Entry 8SAO (X-ray diffraction, 2.50 A resolution); this record covers chains A and B.

[Chain A]
Molecule: Class III lanthipeptide
Source organism: Bacillus thuringiensis serovar andalousiensis
UniProtKB: A0A7U1BAR4 (A0A7U1BAR4_BACTU); residues -28 to -16 here correspond to UniProt positions 1-13 (UniProt number = residue number + 29)
Amino-acid sequence (14 residues; row label = number of the first residue in the row; numbers below 1 keep their minus sign (Ala-29 is residue -29)):
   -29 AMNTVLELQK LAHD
Construct notes: expression tag (-29)

[Chain B]
Molecule: Class III lanthionine synthetase LanKC
Source organism: Bacillus thuringiensis serovar andalousiensis
UniProtKB: A0A6H0TJ16 (A0A6H0TJ16_BACTU); residue numbers follow UniProt; this construct covers 4-862
Amino-acid sequence (859 residues; row label = number of the first residue in the row):
     4 NMLYHRYLKP NSEYYKKIEV RGKDNIYELN DIPDTYAVFL DNESVWKHYH VKGSTLPEQG
    64 WKIHVTSSLE DSKDVLDKVA RLCIDKKIEF KHLKDKDSFM KMNSKNANRA SSGKFITIYP
   124 TNNEVFVELL EMISLAIQDF KKGPYILNDK RWKNSNVFYR YGGFKGIFNE HGEHCIRDKE
   184 GNLIKDQRNP FYQVPDFVKD FDDYLNTINN SGELENKGES RLGKYKIETA LSFSNAGGVY
   244 LATRKKDNLK VIIKEARPSA GLDGAAQDAL ARQKIEYDAL KKLKDVSGVV NLIEYFQEWE
   304 HYFLVEEFIE GRDLRQWIAQ EFPFFEDNNG MSNHIKDVKM ILLQLLDLID SMHNQGVAMG
   364 DLQPANIMVT EDLTVRIIDF ETAMPVNSDD RPAMLTTGFV SHEMKVSGAR DWFGFKRLVR
   424 YLALPVLTSE DLEGYLQYNH LNWIKENYGY EFYSFIVDLQ EKCDKRIKDY QTFIPKEINL
   484 NDQTSDFNLT SIINKLIIGV ESSLTNDERF INGDIRQFEM NGGKFNFLTG GSGAAFTLTK
   544 NKSSIAEVDK WIQSVLLDNL PLIEEDGLFT GKTGILALLY DKGYKEVVLN ELKILKDNIN
   604 QTDISIRSGL SGIGLFVISL YLETENKEYL KLAKDLERMI KLNRAKDKQL KVKDWMAVDI
   664 GVIDGLSGVS LFYSALYSVT QNQKYLEEAE VLIKEDLEST KKDDVTGVLQ TVDNKNRLLP
   724 YLSGGSIGVA ISIWFLNHVS GQDLYREEMN SILKLSKTRC TISGGLFDGA GSFLLIPSMV
   784 KNDKNREVIL NEVLNLLNIF LIEKNSYYVY PGQFSYRLAD DVYTGSSGII LALMGVIKGN
   844 PLYWLPLVNS DEFLARTKV
Unresolved in the structure: 24-28, 214-222
From the paper describing this entry:
  - mutagenesis - K65A, K94A, K108A, R163A, E279A, F770A: abolished catalytic activity
  - mutagenesis - H67A, K117A, D152A, R191A, K257A, R275A, E384A, R519A, D657A, D667A, S726A, F770A, D771A: decreased catalytic activity
  - catalytic residues: His67, Lys94, Lys108, Asp152 (by similarity / conservation)
  - catalytic residues: Arg519, Phe770, Asp771 (proposed by the authors, not directly observed)
  - mutagenesis - R610A, D667A, D771A: abolished catalytic activity on labionin ring
  - mutagenesis - S608A: unchanged catalytic activity
  - mutagenesis - R519A, D657A: abolished catalytic activity on labionin peak
  - mutagenesis - F770A, D771A: abolished catalytic activity on proteinase K

[How chain A and chain B interact]
Pairs across the interface (22; chain A residue first):
  Met-28(A) with Trp302(B)
  Thr-26(A) with Leu225(B)
  Val-25(A) with Glu258(B); Trp302(B), hydrophobic; His304(B)
  Leu-24(A) with Tyr148(B)
  Leu-22(A) with Leu225(B), hydrophobic; Ile230(B), hydrophobic; Tyr243(B); Phe306(B), hydrophobic
  Gln-21(A) with Arg112(B), hydrogen bond; Leu150(B); Tyr243(B); Arg260(B)
  Lys-20(A) with Phe194(B)
  Leu-19(A) with Ile230(B), hydrophobic; Glu231(B); Phe236(B)
  Ala-18(A) with Thr232(B); Ala233(B), hydrogen bond (backbone-backbone)
  His-17(A) with Thr232(B)
  Asp-16(A) with Lys718(B), salt bridge
Also at the interface, not in a pair above, chain A (12 interface residues in all): Ala-29
Also at the interface, not in a pair above, chain B (18 interface residues in all): Pro193
Interface features reported in the paper:
  - interface residues, chain B: Arg112(B), Tyr148(B), Asp189(B), Phe194(B), Leu225(B), Ile230(B), Phe236(B), Tyr243(B), Glu258(B), Trp302(B), Phe306(B)

[In short]
The interface between chain A and chain B involves 12 residues on one side and 18 on the other, with 2
hydrogen bonds and 1 salt bridge. Polar contacts include Asp-16(A)-Lys718(B), Gln-21(A)-Arg112(B) and
Ala-18(A)-Ala233(B). From the paper: catalytic residues His67(B), Lys94(B) and Lys108(B) among others; H67A,
K117A and D152A of chain B, among others, reduce catalytic activity; 20 substitutions were tested in all.
Chain A is Class III lanthipeptide and chain B is Class III lanthionine synthetase LanKC, both from Bacillus
thuringiensis serovar andalousiensis; the structure, Crystal structure of class III lanthipeptide synthetase
ThurKC in complex with ThurA1 leader peptide, was determined by X-ray diffraction (same publication as 8SAM
and 8SAP).
